PDB entry 5OPI | X-ray diffraction, 3.30 A resolution | chains A and B of the 3 polymer chains in the assembly

# Chain A
Molecule: H-2 class I histocompatibility antigen, D-B alpha chain
Source organism: Mus musculus
UniProtKB: P01899 (HA11_MOUSE); residues 1-276 here correspond to UniProt positions 25-300 (UniProt number = residue number + 24)
Chain sequence (279 residues; numbered 1 to 279; the number before each row is that of its first residue):
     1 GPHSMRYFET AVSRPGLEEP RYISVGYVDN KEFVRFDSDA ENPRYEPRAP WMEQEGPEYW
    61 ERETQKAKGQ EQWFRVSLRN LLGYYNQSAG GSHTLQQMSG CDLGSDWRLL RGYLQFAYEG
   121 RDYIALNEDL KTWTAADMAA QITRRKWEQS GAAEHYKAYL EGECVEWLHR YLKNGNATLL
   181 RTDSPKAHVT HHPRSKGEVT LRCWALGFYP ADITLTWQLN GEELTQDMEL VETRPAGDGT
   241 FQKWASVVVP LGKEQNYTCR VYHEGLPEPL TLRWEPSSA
Disordered / not traced: 279
Construct notes: expression tag (277-279)
Disulfide bonds: Cys101-Cys164, Cys203-Cys259

# Chain B
Molecule: Beta-2-microglobulin
Source organism: Homo sapiens
UniProtKB: P61769 (B2MG_HUMAN); residues 1-99 here correspond to UniProt positions 21-119 (UniProt number = residue number + 20)
Chain sequence (99 residues; row label = number of the first residue in the row):
     1 IQRTPKIQVY SRHPAENGKS NFLNCYVSGF HPSDIEVDLL KNGERIEKVE HSDLSFSKDW
    61 SFYLLYYTEF TPTEKDEYAC RVNHVTLSQP KIVKWDRDM
Curated features (UniProtKB/Swiss-Prot):
  - modified residue: Gln2 (Pyrrolidone carboxylic acid)
  - glycosylation: Ile1 (N-linked (Glc) (glycation) isoleucine), Lys19 (N-linked (Glc) (glycation) lysine), Lys41 (N-linked (Glc) (glycation) lysine), Lys48 (N-linked (Glc) (glycation) lysine), Lys58 (N-linked (Glc) (glycation) lysine), Lys91 (N-linked (Glc) (glycation) lysine), Lys94 (N-linked (Glc) (glycation) lysine)
Disulfide bonds: Cys25-Cys80

# How chain A and chain B interact
Contacting residue pairs (46):
  Arg6(A) - Lys58(B)
  Phe8(A) - Phe56(B)  hydrophobic
  Phe8(A) - Ser57(B)
  Phe8(A) - Lys58(B)
  Thr10(A) - Phe56(B)
  Val25(A) - Phe56(B)  hydrophobic
  Tyr27(A) - Ser55(B)
  Tyr27(A) - Phe56(B)  hydrogen bond (side chain-backbone)
  Arg35(A) - Leu54(B)  hydrogen bond (side chain-backbone)
  Gln96(A) - His31(B)  hydrogen bond
  Gln96(A) - Trp60(B)
  Gln96(A) - Phe62(B)
  Gln97(A) - Trp60(B)
  Met98(A) - Trp60(B)  hydrophobic
  Tyr113(A) - Lys58(B)  hydrogen bond
  Gln115(A) - Trp60(B)
  Ala117(A) - Trp60(B)
  Glu119(A) - Ile1(B)
  Glu119(A) - His31(B)
  Gly120(A) - Arg3(B)
  Gly120(A) - His31(B)  hydrogen bond (backbone-side chain)
  Gly120(A) - Trp60(B)
  Arg121(A) - Ile1(B)
  Asp122(A) - Trp60(B)  hydrogen bond
  His192(A) - Asp98(B)
  Arg202(A) - Asp98(B)
  Arg202(A) - Met99(B)
  Trp204(A) - Asp98(B)
  Trp204(A) - Met99(B)
  Leu206(A) - Pro14(B)  hydrophobic
  Val231(A) - Gln8(B)
  Glu232(A) - Gln8(B)  hydrogen bond (backbone-side chain)
  Arg234(A) - Gln8(B)
  Arg234(A) - Tyr10(B)
  Arg234(A) - Met99(B)  hydrogen bond (side chain-backbone)
  Pro235(A) - Tyr10(B)  hydrogen bond (backbone-side chain)
  Pro235(A) - Asn24(B)
  Pro235(A) - Tyr26(B)
  Ala236(A) - Arg12(B)  hydrogen bond (backbone-side chain)
  Ala236(A) - Asn24(B)  hydrogen bond (backbone-side chain)
  Gly237(A) - Arg12(B)  hydrogen bond (backbone-side chain)
  Asp238(A) - Arg12(B)
  Gln242(A) - Tyr10(B)
  Gln242(A) - Ser11(B)  hydrogen bond (side chain-backbone)
  Gln242(A) - Arg12(B)  hydrogen bond (side chain-backbone)
  Trp244(A) - Met99(B)  hydrogen bond (side chain-backbone)
Also at the interface, not in a pair above, chain A (38 interface residues in all): Glu9, Ile23, Asn30, Glu32, Thr94, Arg111, Phe116, Lys186, Thr233
Also at the interface, not in a pair above, chain B (22 interface residues in all): His13, Tyr63, Leu65

# Overview
Chain A and chain B form an interface of 38 and 22 residues respectively, with 15 hydrogen bonds. Polar
contacts include Tyr27(A)-Phe56(B), Arg35(A)-Leu54(B) and Gln96(A)-His31(B).
Chain A is H-2 class I histocompatibility antigen, D-B alpha chain (Mus musculus) and chain B is
Beta-2-microglobulin (Homo sapiens); the structure, Crystal structure of the TAPBPR-MHC I peptide editing
complex, was determined by X-ray diffraction.
